Entry 7LXT (electron microscopy, 3.40 A resolution); this record covers chains B and C of the 28 polymer chains in the assembly.

== Chain B ==
Name: 20S proteasome alpha-2 subunit
Organism: Plasmodium falciparum (isolate 3D7)
Notes: EC 3.4.25.1
Reference sequence: C6KST3 (C6KST3_PLAF7); numbering as in UniProt (aligned over 1-235)
Chain sequence (235 residues; row label = number of the first residue in the row):
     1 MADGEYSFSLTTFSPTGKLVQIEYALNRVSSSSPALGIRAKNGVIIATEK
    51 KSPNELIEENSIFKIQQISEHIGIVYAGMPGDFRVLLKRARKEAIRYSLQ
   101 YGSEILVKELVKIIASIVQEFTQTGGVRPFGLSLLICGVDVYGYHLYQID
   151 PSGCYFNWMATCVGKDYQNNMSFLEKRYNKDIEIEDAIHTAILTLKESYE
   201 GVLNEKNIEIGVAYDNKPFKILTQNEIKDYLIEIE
Not modelled in the structure: 1-6, 234-235

== Chain C ==
Name: 20S proteasome alpha-3 subunit
Organism: Plasmodium falciparum (isolate 3D7)
Notes: EC 3.4.25.1
Reference sequence: Q8IDG3 (Q8IDG3_PLAF7); numbering as in UniProt (aligned over 1-246)
Chain sequence (246 residues; numbered 1 to 246; the number before each row is that of its first residue):
     1 MARRYDSRTTTFSPEGRLYQVEYALEAINNASITIGLITKDGVILGADKV
    51 FISKLIDKANNYEKIYKIDKHIFCGVAGLNADANILINQSRLYAQRYLYN
   101 YNEVQPVSQLVVQICDIKQSYTQYGGLRPYGVSFLIGGYDTKDGYQLYHT
   151 DPSGNYSGWFATAIGTNNLTASSVLKQEWKNDMTLEEGLLLALKTLAKST
   201 DTEIPKSEKIELAYLTNKDGEVYQKYLTEKEIEELIKLYTQKYIKE
Not modelled in the structure: 243-246

== Chain B / chain C interface ==
Pairs across the interface - 46 pairs, chain B then chain C:
  Phe8(B) - Ala2(C)
  Phe8(B) - Tyr5(C)
  Phe8(B) - Asp6(C)
  Phe8(B) - Gly126(C)
  Ser9(B) - Gly126(C)  hydrogen bond (backbone-backbone)
  Ser9(B) - Leu127(C)
  Ser9(B) - Arg128(C)
  Thr11(B) - Arg128(C)
  Thr12(B) - Gln20(C)
  Phe13(B) - Gln20(C)  hydrogen bond (backbone-side chain)
  Phe13(B) - Tyr23(C)
  Phe13(B) - Ala24(C)  hydrophobic
  Phe13(B) - Leu79(C)  hydrophobic
  Phe13(B) - Pro129(C)
  Phe13(B) - Gly131(C)
  Ser14(B) - Tyr23(C)
  Pro15(B) - Tyr23(C)
  Thr16(B) - Asn30(C)
  Gly17(B) - Tyr23(C)
  Gly17(B) - Ala27(C)
  Leu19(B) - Arg128(C)
  Arg39(B) - Asp57(C)  salt bridge
  Ser116(B) - Ile85(C)
  Ser116(B) - Asn88(C)  hydrogen bond
  Gln119(B) - Ala81(C)
  Gln119(B) - Asp82(C)
  Gln119(B) - Ile85(C)
  Gln119(B) - Arg128(C)
  Thr122(B) - Arg128(C)
  Gln123(B) - Tyr121(C)
  Gln123(B) - Arg128(C)  hydrogen bond (side chain-backbone)
  Gln123(B) - Tyr130(C)  hydrogen bond
  Gly125(B) - Leu127(C)
  Ser152(B) - Ala81(C)
  Cys154(B) - Ala81(C)
  Tyr155(B) - Glu63(C)
  Asn157(B) - Ile56(C)
  Asn157(B) - Asp57(C)  hydrogen bond (backbone-backbone)
  Asn157(B) - Asn61(C)
  Trp158(B) - Leu55(C)
  Trp158(B) - Ile56(C)  hydrophobic
  Met159(B) - Leu55(C)  hydrogen bond (backbone-backbone)
  Met159(B) - Ile56(C)
  Met159(B) - Asp57(C)
  Ala160(B) - Leu55(C)
  Glu175(B) - Ser53(C)  hydrogen bond
Interface residues without a listed pair, chain B (29 interface residues in all): Ser7, Lys112, Gly153, Phe156, Met171
Interface residues without a listed pair, chain C (32 interface residues in all): Ser7, Thr9, Glu26, Ile52, Arg91, Gly125

== Overview ==
The interface between chain B and chain C involves 29 residues on one side and 32 on the other, with 8
hydrogen bonds and 1 salt bridge. Polar pairs include Arg39(B)-Asp57(C), Phe13(B)-Gln20(C) and
Ser116(B)-Asn88(C).
Chain B is 20S proteasome alpha-2 subunit and chain C is 20S proteasome alpha-3 subunit, both from Plasmodium
falciparum (isolate 3D7); the structure, Structure of Plasmodium falciparum 20S proteasome with bound
bortezomib, was determined by electron microscopy together with 7LXU from the same study.
